Entry 3JAT (electron microscopy, 3.50 A resolution); this record covers chains D and L of the 12 polymer chains in the assembly.

[Chain D]
Name: Tubulin beta chain
Organism: Sus scrofa
Reference sequence: P02554 (TBB_PIG); the author numbering skips numbers that UniProt does not, so the offset changes along the chain: 1-44 = UniProt 1-44; 47-360 = UniProt 45-358; 369-455 = UniProt 359-445
Sequence (445 residues; row label = number of the first residue in the row; note: 10 numbers in that range are skipped by the numbering (no residue carries them; nothing is unmodelled there)):
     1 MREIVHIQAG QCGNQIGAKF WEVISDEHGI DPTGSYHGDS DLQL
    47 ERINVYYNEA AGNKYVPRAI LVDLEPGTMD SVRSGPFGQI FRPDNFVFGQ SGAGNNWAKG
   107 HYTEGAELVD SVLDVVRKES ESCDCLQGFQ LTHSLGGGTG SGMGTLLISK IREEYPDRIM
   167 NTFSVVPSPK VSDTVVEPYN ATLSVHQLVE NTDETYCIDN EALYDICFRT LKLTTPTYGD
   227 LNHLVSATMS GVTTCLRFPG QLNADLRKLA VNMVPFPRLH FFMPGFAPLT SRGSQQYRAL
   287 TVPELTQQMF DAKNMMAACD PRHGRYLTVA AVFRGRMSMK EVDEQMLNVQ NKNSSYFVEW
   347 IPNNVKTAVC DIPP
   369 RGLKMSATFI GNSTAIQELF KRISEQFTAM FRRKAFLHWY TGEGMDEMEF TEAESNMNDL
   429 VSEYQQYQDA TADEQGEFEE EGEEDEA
Disordered / not traced: 437-455
Curated features (UniProtKB/Swiss-Prot):
  - motif: M1 to I4 (MREI motif)
  - binding site (GTP): Q11, E71, S140, G144, T145, G146, N206, N228
  - binding site (Mg(2+)): E71
  - modified residue: S40 (Phosphoserine), K60 (N6-acetyllysine), S174 (Phosphoserine), T287 (Phosphothreonine), T292 (Phosphothreonine), R320 (Omega-N-methylarginine), E448 (5-glutamyl polyglutamate)
  - cross-link (Glycyl lysine isopeptide (Lys-Gly)): K60 (interchain with G-Cter in ubiquitin), K326 (interchain with G-Cter in ubiquitin)
Small-molecule neighbours:
  - phosphomethylphosphonic acid guanylate ester (G2P): G10, Q11, C12, Q15, G98, A99, G100, N101, S140, G143, G144, T145, G146, D179, E183, N206, L209, Y224, L227, N228
  - GTP (guanosine-5'-triphosphate): Q247, L248, K254

[Chain L]
Name: Tubulin alpha-1B chain
Organism: Sus scrofa
Reference sequence: Q2XVP4 (TBA1B_PIG); residues 1-451 here = UniProt positions 1-451
Sequence (451 residues; each row starts with the number of its first residue):
     1 MRECISIHVG QAGVQIGNAC WELYCLEHGI QPDGQMPSDK TIGGGDDSFN TFFSETGAGK
    61 HVPRAVFVDL EPTVIDEVRT GTYRQLFHPE QLITGKEDAA NNYARGHYTI GKEIIDLVLD
   121 RIRKLADQCT GLQGFLVFHS FGGGTGSGFT SLLMERLSVD YGKKSKLEFS IYPAPQVSTA
   181 VVEPYNSILT THTTLEHSDC AFMVDNEAIY DICRRNLDIE RPTYTNLNRL ISQIVSSITA
   241 SLRFDGALNV DLTEFQTNLV PYPRIHFPLA TYAPVISAEK AYHEQLSVAE ITNACFEPAN
   301 QMVKCDPRHG KYMACCLLYR GDVVPKDVNA AIATIKTKRS IQFVDWCPTG FKVGINYQPP
   361 TVVPGGDLAK VQRAVCMLSN TTAIAEAWAR LDHKFDLMYA KRAFVHWYVG EGMEEGEFSE
   421 AREDMAALEK DYEEVGVDSV EGEGEEEGEE Y
Disordered / not traced: 38-46, 438-451
Curated features (UniProtKB/Swiss-Prot):
  - motif: M1 to C4 (MREC motif)
  - active site: E254
  - binding site (GTP): G10, Q11, A12, Q15, E71, A99, S140, G143, G144, T145, G146, T179, E183, N206, Y224, N228, L252
  - binding site (Mg(2+)): E71
  - site: Y451 (Involved in polymerization)
  - modified residue: K40 (N6,N6,N6-trimethyllysine), S48 (Phosphoserine), S232 (Phosphoserine), Y282 (3'-nitrotyrosine), R339 (Omega-N-methylarginine), S439 (Phosphoserine), E443 (5-glutamyl polyglutamate), E445 (5-glutamyl polyglutamate), Y451 (3'-nitrotyrosine)
  - cross-link (Glycyl lysine isopeptide (Lys-Gly)): K326 (interchain with G-Cter in ubiquitin), K370 (interchain with G-Cter in ubiquitin)
Small-molecule neighbours: GTP (guanosine-5'-triphosphate): G10, Q11, A12, Q15, D69, E71, D98, A99, A100, N101, S140, G143, G144, T145, G146, I171, T179, E183, N206, Y224, L227, N228, I231
Reported in the primary citation:
  - catalytic residues: E254 (citing earlier work)

[How chain D and chain L interact]
Pairs across the interface (69):
  R2(D) - E71(L)  salt bridge
  R2(D) - T73(L)
  R2(D) - K96(L)
  E47(D) - D76(L)
  R48(D) - P72(L)
  R48(D) - T73(L)
  R48(D) - D76(L)  salt bridge
  D130(D) - K96(L)  salt bridge
  C131(D) - E97(L)
  R164(D) - E97(L)  salt bridge
  P245(D) - E77(L)
  G246(D) - Q11(L)
  Q247(D) - Q11(L)  hydrogen bond (backbone-side chain)
  Q247(D) - Q15(L)
  Q247(D) - T223(L)  hydrogen bond
  Q247(D) - Y224(L)
  L248(D) - Q11(L)
  L248(D) - T179(L)
  L248(D) - Y224(L)
  N249(D) - Q11(L)
  D251(D) - D98(L)
  R253(D) - A100(L)
  R253(D) - R105(L)
  K254(D) - A100(L)
  K254(D) - N101(L)
  A256(D) - W407(L)
  V257(D) - A100(L)
  V257(D) - F404(L)
  V257(D) - W407(L)  hydrophobic
  N258(D) - N101(L)
  N258(D) - A180(L)
  N258(D) - V181(L)  hydrogen bond (side chain-backbone)
  N258(D) - F404(L)
  V260(D) - F404(L)
  V260(D) - H406(L)  hydrogen bond (backbone-side chain)
  V260(D) - W407(L)  hydrogen bond (backbone-side chain)
  P261(D) - F404(L)  hydrogen bond (backbone-backbone)
  P261(D) - H406(L)
  F262(D) - K401(L)
  F262(D) - H406(L)
  P263(D) - H406(L)
  T314(D) - F404(L)
  S324(D) - R221(L)
  S324(D) - P222(L)
  M325(D) - Y210(L)
  M325(D) - P222(L)
  M325(D) - Y224(L)  hydrophobic
  K326(D) - Y210(L)
  K326(D) - R214(L)
  K326(D) - E220(L)
  K326(D) - P222(L)
  E327(D) - R221(L)  salt bridge
  D329(D) - V177(L)
  D329(D) - Y210(L)  hydrogen bond
  L333(D) - Q176(L)
  L333(D) - V177(L)  hydrophobic
  W346(D) - M398(L)
  W346(D) - K401(L)
  I347(D) - V181(L)  hydrophobic
  I347(D) - M398(L)  hydrophobic
  P348(D) - K394(L)
  P348(D) - M398(L)
  N349(D) - S178(L)  hydrogen bond (side chain-backbone)
  N349(D) - T179(L)
  N349(D) - A180(L)  hydrogen bond (side chain-backbone)
  N349(D) - V181(L)
  V351(D) - T179(L)
  K352(D) - T179(L)
  T353(D) - T179(L)  hydrogen bond (backbone-backbone)
Interface residues without a listed pair, chain D (37 interface residues in all): M323, E345
Interface residues without a listed pair, chain L (36 interface residues in all): V74, V182, L397, A403

[In short]
Chain D and chain L form an interface of 37 and 36 residues respectively; the contacts include 10 hydrogen
bonds and 5 salt bridges. Polar contacts include R2(D)-E71(L), R48(D)-D76(L) and D130(D)-K96(L). GTP is bound
between chain D and chain L. Chain D binds phosphomethylphosphonic acid guanylate ester. The paper reports the
catalytic residue E254(L).
Chain D is Tubulin beta chain and chain L is Tubulin alpha-1B chain, both from Sus scrofa; the structure,
Cryo-EM structure of GMPCPP-microtubule (14 protofilaments) decorated with kinesin, was determined by electron
microscopy, deposited together with 3JAK, 3JAL, 3JAR, 3JAS and 3JAW.
